Entry 8A12 (X-ray diffraction, 2.03 A resolution); this record covers chains B and E of the 3 polymer chains in the assembly.

Chain B:
Protein: Myosin A tail domain interacting protein
Source organism: Plasmodium falciparum
UniProt: Q8I4W8 (Q8I4W8_PLAF7); residues -45 to 158 here correspond to UniProt positions 1-204 (UniProt number = residue number + 46)
Sequence (204 residues; each row starts with the number of its first residue; numbers below 1 keep their minus sign (Met-45 is residue -45)):
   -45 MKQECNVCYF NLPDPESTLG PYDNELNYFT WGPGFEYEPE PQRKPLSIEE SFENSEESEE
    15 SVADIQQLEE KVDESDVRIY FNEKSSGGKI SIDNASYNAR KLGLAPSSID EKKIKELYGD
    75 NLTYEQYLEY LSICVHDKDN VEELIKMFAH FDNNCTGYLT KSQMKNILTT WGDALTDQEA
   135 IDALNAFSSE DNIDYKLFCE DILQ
Disordered / not traced: -45 to 27

Chain E:
Protein: Myosin essential light chain ELC
Source organism: Plasmodium falciparum
UniProt: A0A2I0BQX1 (A0A2I0BQX1_PLAFO); residue numbers follow UniProt; this construct covers 1-134
Sequence (134 residues; row label = number of the first residue in the row):
     1 MASDMEEKFR EAFILFSSCS DHIEMYKFFE LMNSFGIILT NDEKAALPND INMDYWLNFA
    61 KKHYNYEQPF KHINNVNEQN TNVQIKIDNF LGIMKALDTR LTESDLNILL QITNPENKST
   121 LNLKTVSQKL TESI
Disordered / not traced: 1, 82, 119

Interface between chain B and chain E:
Pairs across the interface (16):
  Phe105(B) - Ser18(E)
  Phe105(B) - Cys19(E)  hydrophobic
  Asn107(B) - Ser18(E)  hydrogen bond
  Ser116(B) - Cys19(E)
  Ser116(B) - Asp21(E)
  Gln117(B) - Ser18(E)  hydrogen bond (side chain-backbone)
  Gln117(B) - Cys19(E)
  Gln117(B) - Ser20(E)
  Asn120(B) - Ile14(E)
  Asn120(B) - Cys19(E)  hydrogen bond (side chain-backbone)
  Asn120(B) - Asp21(E)  hydrogen bond
  Ile121(B) - Cys19(E)  hydrophobic
  Thr124(B) - Ile14(E)
  Trp125(B) - Glu11(E)  hydrogen bond
  Trp125(B) - Ile14(E)  hydrophobic
  Trp125(B) - Leu15(E)  hydrophobic

In short:
Chain B and chain E form an interface of 8 and 7 residues respectively; the contacts include 5 hydrogen bonds.
Polar pairs include Asn107(B)-Ser18(E), Gln117(B)-Ser18(E) and Asn120(B)-Cys19(E).
Chain B is Myosin A tail domain interacting protein and chain E is Myosin essential light chain ELC, both from
Plasmodium falciparum; the structure, Plasmodium falciparum Myosin A full-length, post-rigor state complexed
to Mg.ATP-gamma-S, was determined by X-ray diffraction (same publication as 8CDM and 8CDQ).
